2UYA - chain A; structure by X-ray diffraction, 2.00 A resolution.

== Chain A ==
Molecule: Oxalate decarboxylase oxdc
Source organism: Bacillus subtilis
Notes: EC 4.1.1.2
UniProtKB: O34714 (OXDC_BACSU); numbering as in UniProt; present here: 1-161, 164-385
Chain sequence (383 residues; numbered 1 to 385; 2 numbers in that range are skipped by the numbering (no residue carries them; nothing is unmodelled there); the number before each row is that of its first residue):
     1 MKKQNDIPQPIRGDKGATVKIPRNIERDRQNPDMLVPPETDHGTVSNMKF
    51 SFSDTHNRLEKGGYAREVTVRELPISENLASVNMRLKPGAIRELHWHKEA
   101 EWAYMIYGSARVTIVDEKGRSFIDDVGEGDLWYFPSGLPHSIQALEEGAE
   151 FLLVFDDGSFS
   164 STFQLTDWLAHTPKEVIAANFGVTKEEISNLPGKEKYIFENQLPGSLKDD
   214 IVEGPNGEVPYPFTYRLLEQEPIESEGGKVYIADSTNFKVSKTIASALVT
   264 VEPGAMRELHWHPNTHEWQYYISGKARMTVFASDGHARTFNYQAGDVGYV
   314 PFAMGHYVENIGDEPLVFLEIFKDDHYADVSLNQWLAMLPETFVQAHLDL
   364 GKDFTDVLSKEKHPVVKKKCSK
Not modelled in the structure: 1-5, 383-385
Ion coordination: Mn2+ site 1: His95, His97, Glu101, His140; Mn2+ site 2: His273, His275, Glu280, His319
UniProt features mapped onto this chain:
  - binding site (Mn(2+)): His95, His97, Glu101, His140, His273, His275, Glu280, His319
  - active site: Glu333 (Proton donor)
  - mutagenesis: Arg270 (R270E: Leads to a 20-fold reduction of CO(2) production), Glu333 (E333A: Leads to a 25-fold reduction of activity and a 4-fold reduction of CO(2) production), Tyr340 (Y340F: Leads to a 13-fold reduction of CO(2) production)
What the authors report for this chain:
  - contacts within the chain: Arg270-Glu333
  - binding site for chloride ion: Arg92
  - catalytic residues: Arg92 (citing earlier work)
  - mutagenesis - T165P, E333D: decreased catalytic activity
  - mutagenesis - S164A: decreased catalytic activity on oxalate oxidase
  - mutagenesis - D297A, H299A: decreased catalytic activity on decarboxylase
  - mutagenesis - D297A, H299A: unchanged binding to oxalate
  - mutagenesis - E333D: decreased expression
  - mutagenesis - E333Q: abolished catalytic activity on decarboxylase
  - mutagenesis - D297A: increased catalytic activity on oxalate oxidase

== In short ==
His95, His97, Glu101 and His140 coordinate Mn2+ site 1. The Mn2+ site 2 is built by His273, His275, Glu280 and
His319. From UniProt: 8 Mn2+-binding residues, active-site residue Glu333 and 3 mutagenesis sites. The paper
reports the catalytic residue Arg92; T165P and E333D reduce catalytic activity; 6 substitutions were tested in
all.
Chain A is Oxalate decarboxylase oxdc (Bacillus subtilis); the structure, DEL162-163 mutant of Bacillus
subtilis Oxalate Decarboxylase OxdC, was determined by X-ray diffraction together with 2UY8, 2UY9 and 2UYB
from the same study.
